3J48 - chains 2 and 3 of the 3 polymer chains in the assembly; structure by electron microscopy, 5.50 A resolution (low resolution: residue-level contacts below are approximate; hydrogen-bond / salt-bridge calls are withheld).

[Chain 2]
Protein: Protein VP2
From: Human poliovirus 1
UniProtKB: P03300 (POLG_POL1M); residues 1-272 here correspond to UniProt positions 70-341 (UniProt number = residue number + 69)
Chain sequence (272 residues; each row starts with the number of its first residue):
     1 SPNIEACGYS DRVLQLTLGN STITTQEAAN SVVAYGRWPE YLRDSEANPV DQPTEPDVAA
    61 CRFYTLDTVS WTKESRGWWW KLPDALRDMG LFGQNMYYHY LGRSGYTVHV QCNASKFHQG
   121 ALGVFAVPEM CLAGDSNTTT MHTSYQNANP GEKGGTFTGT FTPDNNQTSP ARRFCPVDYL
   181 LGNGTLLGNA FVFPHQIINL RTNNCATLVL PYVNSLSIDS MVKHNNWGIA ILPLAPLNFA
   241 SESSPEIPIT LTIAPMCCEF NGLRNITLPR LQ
Not modelled in the structure: 1-13, 45-57, 158-172, 266-272
Curated features (UniProtKB/Swiss-Prot):
  - site: Q272 (Cleavage)
Reported in the primary citation:
  - conformationally variable residues (loop rearrangement, order/disorder transition): L14 to E27, S45 to D57, G134 to T143, T158 to R172, A240 to S244, I266 to Q272

[Chain 3]
Protein: Protein VP3
From: Human poliovirus 1
UniProtKB: P03300 (POLG_POL1M); residues 1-238 here correspond to UniProt positions 342-579 (UniProt number = residue number + 341)
Chain sequence (238 residues; each row starts with the number of its first residue):
     1 GLPVMNTPGS NQYLTADNFQ SPCALPEFDV TPPIDIPGEV KNMMELAEID TMIPFDLSAT
    61 KKNTMEMYRV RLSDKPHTDD PILCLSLSPA SDPRLSHTML GEILNYYTHW AGSLKFTFLF
   121 CGSMMATGKL LVSYAPPGAD PPKKRKEAML GTHVIWDIGL QSSCTMVVPW ISNTTYRQTI
   181 DDSFTEGGYI SVFYQTRIVV PLSTPREMDI LGFVSACNDF SVRLLRDTTH IEQKALAQ
Not modelled in the structure: 232-238
Sequence notes: conflict S123 (Phe464 in P03300)
Curated features (UniProtKB/Swiss-Prot):
  - site: Q238 (Cleavage)
Reported in the primary citation:
  - conformationally variable residues (loop rearrangement): Y13 to N42, P169 to Y189, D227 to A235

[How chain 2 and chain 3 interact]
Contacting residue pairs - 4 pairs, chain 2 then chain 3:
  Y35(2) - P37(3)
  Y35(2) - G38(3)
  Q119(2) - S123(3)
  A240(2) - T204(3)
Also at the interface, not in a pair above, chain 2 (5 interface residues in all): N20, K116
Also at the interface, not in a pair above, chain 3 (7 interface residues in all): M124, T152, S203

[Overview]
5 residues of chain 2 and 7 residues of chain 3 are in contact. The paper reports conformational variability
at L14(2), S45(2) and Y13(3) among others.
Chain 2 is Protein VP2 and chain 3 is Protein VP3, both from Human poliovirus 1; the structure, Cryo-EM
structure of Poliovirus 135S particles, was determined by electron microscopy.
